6XIB - chains A and B of the 3 polymer chains in the assembly; structure by X-ray diffraction, 1.55 A resolution.

== Chain A ==
Name: Proprotein convertase subtilisin/kexin type 9
From: Homo sapiens
UniProt: Q8NBP7 (PCSK9_HUMAN); residue numbers follow UniProt; this construct covers 31-152
Chain sequence (122 residues; numbered 31 to 152; the number before each row is that of its first residue):
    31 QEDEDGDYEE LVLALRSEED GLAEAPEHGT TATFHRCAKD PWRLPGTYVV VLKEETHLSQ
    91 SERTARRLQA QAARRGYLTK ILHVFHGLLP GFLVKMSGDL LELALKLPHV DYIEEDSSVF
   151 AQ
Disordered / not traced: 31-60

== Chain B ==
Name: Proprotein convertase subtilisin/kexin type 9
From: Homo sapiens
UniProt: Q8NBP7 (PCSK9_HUMAN); residues 153-452 here = UniProt positions 153-452
Chain sequence (308 residues; each row starts with the number of its first residue):
   153 SIPWNLERIT PPRYRADEYQ PPDGGSLVEV YLLDTSIQSD HREIEGRVMV TDFENVPEED
   213 GTRFHRQASK CDSHGTHLAG VVSGRDAGVA KGASMRSLRV LNCQGKGTVS GTLIGLEFIR
   273 KSQLVQPVGP LVVLLPLAGG YSRVLNAACQ RLARAGVVLV TAAGNFRDDA CLYSPASAPE
   333 VITVGATNAQ DQPVTLGTLG TNFGRCVDLF APGEDIIGAS SDCSTCFVSQ SGTSQAAAHV
   393 AGIAAMMLSA EPELTLAELR QRLIHFSAKD VINEAWFPED QRVLTPNLVA ALPPSTHGAG
   453 NSHHHHHH
Disordered / not traced: 165-171, 447-460
Sequence notes: expression tag (453-460)
Disulfide bonds: Cys223-Cys255, Cys323-Cys358, Cys375-Cys378

== Interface between chain A and chain B ==
Pairs across the interface (63):
  Thr63(A) - Arg295(B)  hydrogen bond
  His65(A) - Arg295(B)  hydrogen bond
  Lys69(A) - Tyr325(B)
  Trp72(A) - Gly291(B)
  Trp72(A) - Gly292(B)
  Trp72(A) - Phe318(B)  hydrophobic
  Leu74(A) - Thr260(B)
  Val79(A) - Leu265(B)  hydrophobic
  Val81(A) - Val296(B)  hydrophobic
  Glu84(A) - Arg303(B)
  His113(A) - Ile266(B)
  His113(A) - Glu269(B)  salt bridge
  Phe115(A) - Leu265(B)  hydrophobic
  Phe115(A) - Ile266(B)  hydrophobic
  Phe115(A) - Glu269(B)
  His116(A) - Glu269(B)  hydrogen bond (backbone-side chain)
  Leu118(A) - Leu268(B)
  Leu118(A) - Glu269(B)
  Leu118(A) - Arg303(B)  hydrogen bond (backbone-side chain)
  Leu118(A) - Leu304(B)  hydrophobic
  Leu119(A) - Val296(B)  hydrophobic
  Leu119(A) - Ala300(B)
  Leu119(A) - Arg303(B)
  Pro120(A) - Arg303(B)
  Leu123(A) - Ser262(B)
  Tyr142(A) - Arg295(B)
  Tyr142(A) - Val296(B)
  Tyr142(A) - Ala299(B)
  Glu144(A) - Ser294(B)  hydrogen bond
  Glu144(A) - Arg295(B)  hydrogen bond (side chain-backbone)
  Glu144(A) - Val296(B)  hydrogen bond (side chain-backbone)
  Asp146(A) - Thr260(B)
  Asp146(A) - Val261(B)  hydrogen bond (side chain-backbone)
  Asp146(A) - Ser262(B)  hydrogen bond
  Ser147(A) - Thr260(B)
  Ser147(A) - Val261(B)  hydrogen bond (backbone-backbone)
  Ser148(A) - Gly259(B)
  Ser148(A) - Gly291(B)
  Val149(A) - Lys258(B)
  Val149(A) - Gly259(B)  hydrogen bond (backbone-backbone)
  Val149(A) - Thr260(B)
  Val149(A) - Val261(B)  hydrophobic
  Val149(A) - Thr264(B)
  Val149(A) - Ala290(B)
  Phe150(A) - Gly257(B)
  Phe150(A) - Lys258(B)
  Phe150(A) - Leu289(B)
  Phe150(A) - Ala290(B)  hydrogen bond (backbone-backbone)
  Ala151(A) - His226(B)
  Ala151(A) - Leu253(B)  hydrophobic
  Ala151(A) - Gly257(B)  hydrogen bond (backbone-backbone)
  Ala151(A) - Pro288(B)
  Gln152(A) - His226(B)  hydrogen bond (backbone-side chain)
  Gln152(A) - Pro288(B)  hydrogen bond (backbone-backbone)
  Gln152(A) - Leu289(B)
  Gln152(A) - Ala290(B)
  Gln152(A) - Ala314(B)
  Gln152(A) - Gly316(B)
  Gln152(A) - Asn317(B)  hydrogen bond (side chain-backbone)
  Gln152(A) - Phe318(B)
  Gln152(A) - Gly384(B)
  Gln152(A) - Thr385(B)  hydrogen bond (backbone-backbone)
  Gln152(A) - Ser386(B)  hydrogen bond (backbone-backbone)
Also at the interface, not in a pair above, chain A (28 interface residues in all): Cys67, Val114, Gly117, Asp141
Also at the interface, not in a pair above, chain B (36 interface residues in all): Arg272, Leu297, Gln387

== Overview ==
Chain A and chain B form an interface of 28 and 36 residues respectively, with 18 hydrogen bonds and 1 salt
bridge. Among the polar pairs are His113(A)-Glu269(B), Thr63(A)-Arg295(B) and His65(A)-Arg295(B).
Here chain A is Proprotein convertase subtilisin/kexin type 9 and chain B is Proprotein convertase
subtilisin/kexin type 9, both from Homo sapiens. Entry 6XIB (PCSK9(deltaCRD) in complex with cyclic peptide
30) was determined by X-ray diffraction, deposited together with 6XIC, 6XID, 6XIE and 6XIF.
